PDB entry 5WB9 | X-ray diffraction, 2.40 A resolution | chains G and H of the 3 polymer chains in the assembly

[Chain G]
Name: clade A/E 93TH057 HIV-1 gp120 core
Organism: Human immunodeficiency virus 1
Reference sequence: A0A0M3KKW9 (A0A0M3KKW9_9HIV1); the author numbering skips numbers that UniProt does not, so the offset changes along the chain: 44-123 = UniProt 1-80; 197-301 = UniProt 81-185; 318-355 = UniProt 186-223; 357-396 = UniProt 224-263; 1 more segments
Sequence (353 residues; numbered 44 to 492; 96 numbers in that range are skipped by the numbering (no residue carries them; nothing is unmodelled there); the number before each row is that of its first residue):
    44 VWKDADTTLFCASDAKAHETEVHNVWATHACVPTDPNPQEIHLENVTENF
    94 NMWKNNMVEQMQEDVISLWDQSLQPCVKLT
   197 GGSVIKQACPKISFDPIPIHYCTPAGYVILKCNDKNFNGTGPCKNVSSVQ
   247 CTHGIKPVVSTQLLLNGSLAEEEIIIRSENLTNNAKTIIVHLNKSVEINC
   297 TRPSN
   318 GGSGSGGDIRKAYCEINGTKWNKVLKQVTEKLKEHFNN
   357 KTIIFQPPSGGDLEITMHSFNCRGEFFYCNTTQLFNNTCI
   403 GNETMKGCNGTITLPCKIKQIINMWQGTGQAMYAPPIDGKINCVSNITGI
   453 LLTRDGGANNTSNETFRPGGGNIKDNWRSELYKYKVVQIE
Unresolved in the structure: 44, 197, 318-324, 403-406
Differences from the reference sequence: engineered mutation Ser375 (His242 in A0A0M3KKW9)
Cystine bridges: Cys54-Cys74, Cys119-Cys205, Cys218-Cys247, Cys228-Cys239, Cys296-Cys331, Cys378-Cys445, Cys385-Cys418, Cys395-Cys410
Covalent attachments: N-acetylglucosamine (NAG) linked to Asn234, Asn241, Asn262, Asn289, Asn295, Asn386, Asn392, Asn448
Residues lining bound ligands: MPO (3[N-morpholino]propane sulfonic acid): Arg327, Ile420, Lys421, Gln422, Ile423

[Chain H]
Name: N60P23 Fab heavy chain
Organism: Homo sapiens
Notes: antibody fragment or engineered binder
Sequence (227 residues; numbered 1 to 227; the number before each row is that of its first residue):
     1 QIELVQSGTEVKRPGASVRISCASSGYRFTNYFIHWVRQAPGRGLEWMGW
    51 MNPLHGGVNYSGRFQGRVTMTRDIYTETSFMVLSGLRSDDSAIYFCTRGR
   101 DGYDDGFHPWGQGTLVTVTAASTKGPSVFPLAPSSKSTSGGTAALGCLVK
   151 DYFPEPVTVSWNSGALTSGVHTFPAVLQSSGLYSLSSVVTVPSSSLGTQT
   201 YICNVNHKPSNTKVDKRVEPKSCDKTH
Unresolved in the structure: 221-227
Cystine bridges: Cys22-Cys96, Cys147-Cys203

[Chain G / chain H interface]
Residue-residue contacts - 34 pairs, chain G then chain H:
  Thr123(G) - Tyr75(H)
  Asn279(G) - Tyr103(H)
  Asn279(G) - Asp104(H)
  Asn280(G) - Trp50(H)  hydrogen bond
  Asn280(G) - Asn59(H)  hydrogen bond (backbone-side chain)
  Asn280(G) - Tyr103(H)  hydrogen bond
  Ala281(G) - Trp50(H)
  Ala281(G) - Tyr103(H)  hydrophobic
  Lys282(G) - Asp104(H)  salt bridge
  Ser365(G) - Val58(H)
  Ser365(G) - Tyr60(H)
  Gly366(G) - Gly56(H)
  Gly366(G) - Val58(H)
  Gly367(G) - His55(H)
  Gly367(G) - Gly56(H)
  Asp368(G) - His55(H)  hydrogen bond (backbone-backbone)
  Asp368(G) - Arg72(H)  salt bridge
  Ile371(G) - His55(H)
  Ile371(G) - Gly57(H)
  Gly431(G) - Tyr75(H)
  Arg456(G) - Asn59(H)  hydrogen bond (backbone-side chain)
  Asp457(G) - Asn59(H)
  Asp457(G) - Gln65(H)  hydrogen bond
  Gly458(G) - Trp47(H)
  Gly458(G) - Asn59(H)  hydrogen bond (backbone-side chain)
  Gly458(G) - Tyr60(H)
  Gly458(G) - Ser61(H)
  Gly458(G) - Gly62(H)
  Gly459(G) - Trp47(H)
  Gly459(G) - Ser61(H)
  Arg469(G) - Gln65(H)  hydrogen bond
  Gly472(G) - His55(H)
  Gly473(G) - His55(H)
  Asn474(G) - His55(H)
Also at the interface, not in a pair above, chain G (21 interface residues in all): Thr430, Gln432
Also at the interface, not in a pair above, chain H (20 interface residues in all): Phe33, Leu54, Arg63, Ile74, Asp101

[Overview]
21 residues of chain G and 20 residues of chain H are in contact, with 8 hydrogen bonds and 2 salt bridges.
Among the polar pairs are Lys282(G)-Asp104(H), Asp368(G)-Arg72(H) and Asn280(G)-Trp50(H). Bound to chain G:
compound MPO.
Chain G is clade A/E 93TH057 HIV-1 gp120 core (Human immunodeficiency virus 1) and chain H is N60P23 Fab heavy
chain (Homo sapiens); the structure, Crystal structure of CD4 binding site antibody N60P23 in complex with
HIV-1 clade A/E strain 93TH057 ..., was determined by X-ray diffraction.
